Entry 9FAM (electron microscopy, 3.50 A resolution); this record covers chains A and E of the 8 polymer chains in the assembly.

== Chain A ==
Protein: Gamma-aminobutyric acid receptor subunit alpha-1
Source organism: Homo sapiens
Reference sequence: P14867 (GBRA1_HUMAN); residues 10-422 here correspond to UniProt positions 37-449 (UniProt number = residue number + 27)
Sequence (413 residues; each row starts with the number of its first residue):
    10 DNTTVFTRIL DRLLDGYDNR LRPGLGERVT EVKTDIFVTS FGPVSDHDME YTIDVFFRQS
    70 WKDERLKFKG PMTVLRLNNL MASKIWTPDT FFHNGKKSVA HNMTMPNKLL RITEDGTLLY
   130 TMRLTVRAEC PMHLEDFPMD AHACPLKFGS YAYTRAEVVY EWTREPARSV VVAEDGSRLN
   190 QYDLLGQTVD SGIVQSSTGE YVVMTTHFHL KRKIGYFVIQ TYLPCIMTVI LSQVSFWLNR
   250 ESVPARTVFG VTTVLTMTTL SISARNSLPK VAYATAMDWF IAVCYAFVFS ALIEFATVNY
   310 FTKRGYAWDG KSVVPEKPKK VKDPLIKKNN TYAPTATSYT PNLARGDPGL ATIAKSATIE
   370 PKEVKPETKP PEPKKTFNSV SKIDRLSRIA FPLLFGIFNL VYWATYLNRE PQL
Disordered / not traced: 327-383
Disulfide bonds: Cys139-Cys153
Residues lining bound ligands:
  - gamma-amino-butanoic acid (ABU): Phe65, Arg67, Leu118, Thr130
  - PIO ([(2R)-2-octanoyloxy-3-[oxidanyl-[(1R,2R,3S,4R,5R,6S)-2,3,6-tris(oxidanyl)-4,5-diphosphonooxy-cyclohexyl]oxy-phosphoryl]oxy-propyl] octanoate): Arg249, Thr306, Phe310, Lys312, Arg313, Lys326, Asn387, Ser388, Ser390, Lys391, Ile392, Leu395, Ser396
Curated features (UniProtKB/Swiss-Prot):
  - binding site (4-aminobutanoate): Arg67, Thr130
  - binding site (3alpha-hydroxy-5alpha-pregnan-11,20-dione): Trp246
  - glycosylation (N-linked (GlcNAc...) asparagine): Asn11, Asn111

== Chain E ==
Protein: Gamma-aminobutyric acid receptor subunit beta-3
Source organism: Homo sapiens
Reference sequence: P28472 (GBRB3_HUMAN); residues 7-447 here correspond to UniProt positions 32-472 (UniProt number = residue number + 25)
Sequence (441 residues; each row starts with the number of its first residue):
     7 GNMSFVKETV DKLLKGYDIR LRPDFGGPPV CVGMNIDIAS IDMVSEVNMD YTLTMYFQQY
    67 WRDKRLAYSG IPLNLTLDNR VADQLWVPDT YFLNDKKSFV HGVTVKNRMI RLHPDGTVLY
   127 GLRITTTAAC MMDLRRYPLD EQNCTLEIES YGYTTDDIEF YWRGGDKAVT GVERIELPQF
   187 SIVEHRLVSR NVVFATGAYP RLSLSFRLKR NIGYFILQTY MPSILITILS WVSFWINYDA
   247 SAARVALGIT TVLTMTTINT HLRETLPKIP YVKAIDMYLM GCFVFVFLAL LEYAFVNYIF
   307 FGRGPQRQKK LAEKTAKAKN DRSKSESNRV DAHGNILLTS LEVHNEMNEV SGGIGDTRNS
   367 AISFDNSGIQ YRKQSMPREG HGRFLGDRSL PHKKTHLRRR SSQLKIKIPD LTDVNAIDRW
   427 SRIVFPFTFS LFNLVYWLYY V
Disordered / not traced: 318-411
Disulfide bonds: Cys136-Cys150
Covalent attachments: N-acetylglucosamine (NAG) linked to Asn80; glycan linked to Asn149
Residues lining bound ligands: gamma-amino-butanoic acid (ABU): Tyr97, Glu155, Ser156, Tyr157, Phe200, Thr202, Tyr205
Curated features (UniProtKB/Swiss-Prot):
  - binding site (benzamidine): Asp95 to Tyr97, Glu155 to Tyr157, Phe200
  - binding site (4-aminobutanoate): Tyr97, Glu155, Tyr157, Thr202
  - binding site (histamine): Tyr97, Ser156, Tyr157, Thr202
  - glycosylation (N-linked (GlcNAc...) asparagine): Asn8, Asn80, Asn149

== Interface between chain A and chain E ==
Contacting residue pairs (90):
  Gly25(A) with Lys13(E)
  Asp27(A) with Lys13(E)
  Asn28(A) with Arg86(E)
  Arg29(A) with Val16(E); Asp17(E), salt bridge; Leu20(E); Leu83(E); Asp84(E), hydrogen bond (backbone-backbone); Gln90(E)
  Leu30(A) with Met9(E), hydrophobic; Val12(E), hydrophobic; Lys13(E); Leu83(E), hydrophobic
  Arg31(A) with Met9(E)
  Gly33(A) with Met9(E)
  Leu34(A) with Met9(E); Val12(E), hydrophobic
  Glu36(A) with Gly7(E)
  Asp57(A) with Met49(E)
  Glu73(A) with Met9(E)
  Ser92(A) with Arg86(E), hydrogen bond (backbone-side chain)
  Ile94(A) with Arg86(E)
  Trp95(A) with Asp84(E)
  Pro97(A) with Thr110(E)
  Asp98(A) with Thr110(E); Val111(E)
  Thr99(A) with Val109(E); Thr110(E), hydrogen bond (backbone-side chain)
  Phe100(A) with Tyr62(E); Val109(E); Asn113(E); Arg129(E)
  Phe101(A) with Arg129(E), hydrogen bond (backbone-side chain)
  His102(A) with Tyr62(E)
  Gly104(A) with His107(E); Arg129(E), hydrogen bond (backbone-side chain)
  Lys105(A) with Phe105(E); His107(E)
  Lys106(A) with Phe105(E)
  Ser107(A) with Val109(E)
  Met131(A) with Thr110(E)
  Leu133(A) with Val109(E), hydrophobic
  Glu138(A) with Ser46(E), hydrogen bond
  Tyr160(A) with Tyr62(E); Asn113(E); Arg114(E); Met115(E); Leu128(E); Arg129(E), hydrogen bond (side chain-backbone)
  Ala161(A) with Thr82(E); Met115(E), hydrophobic; Arg117(E), hydrogen bond (backbone-side chain)
  Tyr162(A) with Thr82(E)
  Glu166(A) with Asn80(E); Thr82(E), hydrogen bond
  Ser206(A) with Asp43(E), hydrogen bond
  Thr207(A) with Gln64(E); Met115(E); Arg117(E), hydrogen bond (backbone-side chain)
  Tyr210(A) with Met115(E); Arg117(E), hydrogen bond
  Val252(A) with Ala249(E), hydrophobic
  Thr256(A) with Ala249(E)
  Val260(A) with Leu253(E), hydrophobic; Thr256(E)
  Val263(A) with Ile232(E), hydrophobic; Leu235(E), hydrophobic
  Leu264(A) with Thr260(E)
  Thr267(A) with Thr260(E); Ile264(E)
  Ile271(A) with Gln224(E), hydrogen bond (backbone-side chain); His267(E)
  Arg274(A) with Leu223(E); Gln224(E), hydrogen bond
  Lys279(A) with Pro184(E); Gln185(E); Tyr220(E)
  Val280(A) with Pro184(E); Tyr220(E)
  Ala281(A) with Pro184(E); Asn217(E)
  Tyr294(A) with Leu231(E), hydrophobic
  Phe298(A) with Leu231(E); Ile234(E), hydrophobic; Leu235(E)
  Leu301(A) with Leu235(E), hydrophobic
  Ala305(A) with Val238(E), hydrophobic
  Asn308(A) with Ile242(E)
  Tyr309(A) with Trp241(E); Arg428(E)
Interface residues without a listed pair, chain A (67 interface residues in all): Tyr26, Pro32, Gly35, Phe66, Arg74, Thr96, Val108, Ala109, Thr163, Pro253, Ser270, Asn275, Pro278, Tyr282, Ala283, Asp287
Interface residues without a listed pair, chain E (60 interface residues in all): Asp48, Glu52, Leu79, Leu81, Val87, Leu125, Gly127, Thr131, Pro228, Ala248, Thr263

== Summary ==
Chain A and chain E form an interface of 67 and 60 residues respectively; the contacts include 14 hydrogen
bonds and 1 salt bridge. Polar contacts include Arg29(A)-Asp17(E), Ser92(A)-Arg86(E) and Thr99(A)-Thr110(E).
Ligands of chain A: compound PIO and gamma-amino-butanoic acid.
Chain A is Gamma-aminobutyric acid receptor subunit alpha-1 and chain E is Gamma-aminobutyric acid receptor
subunit beta-3, both from Homo sapiens; the structure, CryoEM structure of human full-length alpha1beta3gamma2
GABA(A)R in complex with GARLH4, the TMD of Neuroligin2, GABA ..., was determined by electron microscopy.
